PDB entry 8XG7 | X-ray diffraction, 2.00 A resolution | chain A

== Chain A ==
Protein: Phenylacetone monooxygenase
From: Thermobifida fusca YX
Notes: EC 1.14.13.92
Reference sequence: Q47PU3 (PAMO_THEFY); aligned to UniProt positions 1-540 over residues 1-540 (the alignment contains insertions or deletions, so no single offset holds)
Chain sequence (546 residues; numbered 1 to 546; the number before each row is that of its first residue):
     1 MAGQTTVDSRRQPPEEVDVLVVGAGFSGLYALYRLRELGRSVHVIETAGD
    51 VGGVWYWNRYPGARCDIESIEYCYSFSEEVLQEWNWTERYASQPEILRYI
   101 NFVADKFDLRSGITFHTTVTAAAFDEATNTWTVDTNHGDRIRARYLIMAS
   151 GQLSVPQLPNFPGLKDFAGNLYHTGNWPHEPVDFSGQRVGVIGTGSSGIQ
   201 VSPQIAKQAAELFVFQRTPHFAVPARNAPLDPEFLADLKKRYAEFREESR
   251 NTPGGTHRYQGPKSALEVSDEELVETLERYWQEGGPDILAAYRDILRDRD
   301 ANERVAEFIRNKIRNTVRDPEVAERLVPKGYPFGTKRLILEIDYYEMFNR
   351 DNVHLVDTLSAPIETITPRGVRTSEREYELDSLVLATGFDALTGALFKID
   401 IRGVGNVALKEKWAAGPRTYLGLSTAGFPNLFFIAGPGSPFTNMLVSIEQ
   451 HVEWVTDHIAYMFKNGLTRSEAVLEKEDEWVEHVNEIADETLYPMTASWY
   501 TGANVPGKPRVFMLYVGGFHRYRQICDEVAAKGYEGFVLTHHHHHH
Unresolved in the structure: 1-9, 502-509, 542-546
Construct notes: conflict F441 (Leu443 in Q47PU3), T442 (Ser444 in Q47PU3); expression tag (541-546)
Curated features (UniProtKB/Swiss-Prot):
  - binding site (FAD): S27, E46, V54 to W57, D66, Y72, V119, Q152
  - binding site (NADP(+)): R64 to D66, T194 to Q200, R217, T218, K336, R337
  - site: R337 (Transition state stabilizer)
Residues lining bound ligands:
  - FAD (flavin-adenine dinucleotide): V22, G23, A24, G25, F26, S27, G28, I45, E46, T47, A48, G52, G53, V54, W55, W57, N58, Y60, R64, C65, D66, I67, Y72, T117, T118, V119, A149, S150, G151, L153, S154, R337, F389, A395, I399, A435, T442, N443, M444, I448
  - NADP (NAP; NADP nicotinamide-adenine-dinucleotide phosphate): Y60, R64, C65, D66, L153, Q157, F161, I192, G193, T194, G195, S196, S197, Q200, R217, T218, H220, R337, A386, T387, G388, F389

== In short ==
Bound to chain A: NADP and flavin-adenine dinucleotide. Curated annotation (UniProt) lists 10 FAD-binding
residues and 14 NADP+-binding residues.
Chain A is Phenylacetone monooxygenase (Thermobifida fusca YX); the structure, Crystal structure of
phenylacetone monooxygenase mutant PM1 bound to FAD and NADP, was determined by X-ray diffraction together
with 8XG8 and 8XG9 from the same study.
